4LBF - chains B and C of the 4 polymer chains in the assembly; structure by X-ray diffraction, 1.70 A resolution.

[Chain B (and C)]
Protein: Neutrophil defensin 1
Notes: chain C of this document is another copy of the same molecule, construct and numbering; everything in this record applies to it too
UniProt: P59665 (DEF1_HUMAN); residues 1-30 here correspond to UniProt positions 65-94 (UniProt number = residue number + 64)
Sequence (30 residues; numbered 1 to 30; the number before each row is that of its first residue):
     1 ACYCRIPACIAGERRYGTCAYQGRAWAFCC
Construct notes: engineered mutation Ala-20 (Ile84 in P59665), Ala-25 (Leu89 in P59665)
Curated features (UniProtKB/Swiss-Prot):
  - modified residue: Arg-14 (ADP-ribosylarginine), Tyr-21 (Phosphotyrosine), Arg-24 (ADP-ribosylarginine)
Disulfides: Cys-2/Cys-30, Cys-4/Cys-19, Cys-9/Cys-29
What the authors report for this chain:
  - mutagenesis - Y16A/F28A, Y16A/I20A/L25A/F28A (8-fold): decreased binding to gp120
  - mutagenesis - Y16A/I20A/L25A/F28A (20-fold): decreased binding to immobilized HNP1
  - mutagenesis - Y16A/I20A/L25A/F28A: abolished binding to N36

[How chain B and chain C interact]
Pairs across the interface (16; chain B residue first):
  Ala-1(B) with Ala-1(C), hydrophobic; Tyr-3(C)
  Cys-2(B) with Ala-1(C); Cys-2(C), hydrogen bond (backbone-backbone)
  Tyr-3(B) with Ala-1(C), hydrophobic; Cys-2(C), hydrophobic
  Cys-4(B) with Cys-2(C); Tyr-16(C), hydrophobic; Phe-28(C), hydrophobic; Cys-30(C), hydrophobic
  Ala-20(B) with Tyr-16(C)
  Tyr-21(B) with Arg-14(C), hydrogen bond; Arg-15(C); Tyr-16(C), hydrophobic
  Trp-26(B) with Tyr-16(C)
  Phe-28(B) with Phe-28(C), hydrophobic
Also at the interface, not in a pair above, chain B (10 interface residues in all): Cys-19, Gln-22

[Overview]
10 residues of chain B and 8 residues of chain C are in contact, with 2 hydrogen bonds. Polar pairs include
Tyr-21(B)/Arg-14(C) and Cys-2(B)/Cys-2(C). From the paper: Y16A/F28A and Y16A/I20A/L25A/F28A of chain B reduce
binding to gp120; Y16A/I20A/L25A/F28A of chain B reduce binding to immobilized HNP1.
Chain B and chain C are both Neutrophil defensin 1; the structure, Crystal structure of HUMAN ALPHA-DEFENSIN 1
(HNP1) I20A/L25A mutant, was determined by X-ray diffraction together with 4LB1, 4LB7 and 4LBB from the same
study.
